Entry 1Q1J (X-ray diffraction, 2.50 A resolution); this record covers chains L and P of the 6 polymer chains in the assembly.

Chain L:
Molecule: Fab 447-52D, light chain
From: Homo sapiens
Notes: antibody fragment or engineered binder
Amino-acid sequence (215 residues; each row starts with the number of its first residue; note: 4 numbers in that range are skipped by the numbering (no residue carries them; nothing is unmodelled there); a row labelled like 27A-27B holds insertion residues (27A, then the next letters in order)):
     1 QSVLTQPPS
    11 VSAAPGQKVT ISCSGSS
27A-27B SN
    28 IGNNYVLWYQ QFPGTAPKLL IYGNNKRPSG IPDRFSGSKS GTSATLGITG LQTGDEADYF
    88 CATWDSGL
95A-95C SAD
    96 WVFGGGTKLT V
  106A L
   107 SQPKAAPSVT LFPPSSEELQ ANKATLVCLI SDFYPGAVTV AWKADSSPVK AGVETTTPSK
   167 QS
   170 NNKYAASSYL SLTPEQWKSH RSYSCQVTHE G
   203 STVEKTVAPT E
Disulfide bonds: Cys-23/Cys-88, Cys-134/Cys-194

Chain P:
Molecule: gp120 V3 peptide
Amino-acid sequence (16 residues; numbered 304 to 321; 2 numbers in that range are skipped by the numbering (no residue carries them; nothing is unmodelled there); the number before each row is that of its first residue):
   304 CKRIHI
   312 GPGRAFYTTC
Disordered / not traced: 304, 317-321

How chain L and chain P interact:
Contacting residue pairs (7; chain L residue first):
  Tyr-32(L) / Ile-309(P)  hydrophobic
  Trp-91(L) / Ile-309(P)  hydrophobic
  Trp-91(L) / Gly-312(P)
  Trp-91(L) / Pro-313(P)  hydrophobic
  Ala-95B(L) / Pro-313(P)
  Ala-95B(L) / Gly-314(P)
  Trp-96(L) / Pro-313(P)

Overview:
Chain L and chain P each contribute 4 residues to their interface.
Here chain L is Fab 447-52D, light chain (Homo sapiens) and chain P is gp120 V3 peptide. Entry 1Q1J (Crystal
Structure Analysis of anti-HIV-1 Fab 447-52D in complex with V3 peptide) was determined by X-ray diffraction.
